1SB2 - chains A and B; structure by X-ray diffraction, 1.90 A resolution.

== Chain A ==
Molecule: Rhodocetin alpha subunit
Organism: Calloselasma rhodostoma
UniProt: P81397 (RHCA_AGKRH); residue numbers follow UniProt; this construct covers 1-133
Sequence (133 residues; numbered 1 to 133; the number before each row is that of its first residue):
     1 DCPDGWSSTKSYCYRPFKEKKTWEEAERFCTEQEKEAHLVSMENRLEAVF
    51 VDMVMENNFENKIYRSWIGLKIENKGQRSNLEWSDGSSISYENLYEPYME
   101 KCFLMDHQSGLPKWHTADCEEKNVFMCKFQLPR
Unresolved in the structure: 133
Disulfide bonds: Cys2-Cys13, Cys30-Cys127, Cys102-Cys119

== Chain B ==
Molecule: Rhodocetin beta subunit
Organism: Calloselasma rhodostoma
UniProt: P81398 (RHCB_AGKRH); numbering as in UniProt (aligned over 1-129)
Sequence (129 residues; each row starts with the number of its first residue):
     1 DFRCPTTWSASKLYCYKPFKEKKTWIEAERFCAKQAENGHLVSIGSAAEA
    51 DFLDLVIVVNFDKQRYRAWTGLTERNLKWTNGASVSYENLYEPYIRKCFV
   101 VQPWEGKSKWYKADCEEKNAFLCKFPKPH
Unresolved in the structure: 1, 62-64, 129
Disulfide bonds: Cys4-Cys15, Cys32-Cys123, Cys98-Cys115

== How chain A and chain B interact ==
Contacting residue pairs - 79 pairs, chain A then chain B:
  Trp23(A) with Thr80(B)
  Glu27(A) with Thr80(B), hydrogen bond
  His38(A) with Thr80(B); Asn81(B)
  Leu39(A) with Thr80(B)
  Val40(A) with Trp79(B)
  Ser41(A) with Trp79(B); Asn81(B), hydrogen bond
  Met42(A) with Trp79(B); Tyr87(B)
  Glu43(A) with Ala83(B); Ser86(B); Tyr87(B)
  Asn44(A) with Tyr87(B)
  Arg45(A) with Tyr87(B)
  Ala48(A) with Tyr87(B)
  Gly69(A) with Trp79(B); Thr80(B), hydrogen bond (backbone-backbone)
  Leu70(A) with Lys78(B); Trp79(B), hydrophobic; Val85(B), hydrophobic
  Ile72(A) with Leu77(B), hydrophobic
  Ser79(A) with Arg75(B)
  Asn80(A) with Glu74(B); Arg75(B), hydrogen bond (backbone-backbone); Tyr94(B), hydrogen bond
  Leu81(A) with Thr73(B); Glu74(B); Arg75(B), hydrogen bond (backbone-side chain); Phe99(B), hydrophobic
  Glu82(A) with Gly71(B); Leu72(B); Thr73(B), hydrogen bond (backbone-backbone); Glu74(B); Arg75(B), salt bridge
  Trp83(A) with Val42(B); Ser43(B); Ile44(B); Thr70(B); Gly71(B); Leu72(B); Trp110(B), hydrophobic
  Ser84(A) with Trp25(B); Glu29(B), hydrogen bond; His40(B); Leu41(B); Gly71(B), hydrogen bond (backbone-backbone)
  Asp85(A) with His40(B); Ser43(B), hydrogen bond
  Ser87(A) with Ser43(B)
  Ile89(A) with Leu72(B), hydrophobic
  Ser90(A) with Gly45(B), hydrogen bond (side chain-backbone)
  Tyr91(A) with Ile44(B); Gly45(B); Ser46(B); Ala47(B); Ala50(B); Trp110(B)
  Glu92(A) with Trp110(B)
  Asn93(A) with Ser108(B), hydrogen bond (side chain-backbone); Lys109(B); Trp110(B), hydrogen bond (backbone-backbone)
  Leu94(A) with Phe99(B), hydrophobic; Lys109(B); Trp110(B)
  Tyr95(A) with Trp110(B), hydrogen bond (backbone-backbone); Tyr111(B), hydrophobic
  Glu96(A) with Lys112(B), salt bridge
  Phe103(A) with Leu90(B), hydrophobic
  Leu111(A) with Asn89(B)
  Pro112(A) with Asn89(B)
  Lys113(A) with Asn89(B)
  Trp114(A) with Trp79(B), hydrophobic; Tyr87(B), hydrophobic; Glu88(B); Asn89(B), hydrogen bond (backbone-backbone); Leu90(B); Tyr91(B), hydrogen bond (backbone-backbone)
  His115(A) with Tyr91(B)
Interface residues without a listed pair, chain A (37 interface residues in all): Ile68
Interface residues without a listed pair, chain B (38 interface residues in all): Lys124

== Summary ==
37 residues of chain A face 38 of chain B across their interface, with 16 hydrogen bonds and 2 salt bridges.
Polar contacts include Glu82(A)-Arg75(B), Glu96(A)-Lys112(B) and Glu27(A)-Thr80(B).
Chain A is Rhodocetin alpha subunit and chain B is Rhodocetin beta subunit, both from Calloselasma rhodostoma;
the structure, High resolution Structure determination of rhodocetin, was determined by X-ray diffraction.
